3CCP - chain A; structure by X-ray diffraction, 2.20 A resolution.

Chain A:
Molecule: Yeast cytochrome C peroxidase
Organism: Saccharomyces cerevisiae
Notes: EC 1.11.1.5
Reference sequence: P00431 (CCPR_YEAST); residues 1-294 here correspond to UniProt positions 68-361 (UniProt number = residue number + 67)
Chain sequence (296 residues; each row starts with the number of its first residue; numbers below 1 keep their minus sign (Met-1 is residue -1)):
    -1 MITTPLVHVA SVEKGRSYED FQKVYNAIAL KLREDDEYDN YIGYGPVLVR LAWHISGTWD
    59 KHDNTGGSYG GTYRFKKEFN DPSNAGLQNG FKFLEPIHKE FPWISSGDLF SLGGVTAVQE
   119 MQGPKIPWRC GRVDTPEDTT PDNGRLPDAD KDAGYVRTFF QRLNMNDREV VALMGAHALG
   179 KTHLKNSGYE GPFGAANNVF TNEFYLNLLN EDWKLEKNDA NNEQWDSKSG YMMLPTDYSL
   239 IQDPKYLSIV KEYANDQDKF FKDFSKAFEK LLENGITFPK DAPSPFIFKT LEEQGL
Not modelled in the structure: -1 to 1
Sequence notes: variant Ile53 (Thr120 in P00431), Gly152 (Asp219 in P00431); engineered mutation Phe191 (Trp258 in P00431)
Ion coordination: heme Fe near His175 (its only coordinating residue here)
Ligand contacts: heme (HEM): Pro44, Val45, Val47, Arg48, Trp51, Pro145, Asp146, Ala147, Phe158, Leu171, Met172, Ala174, His175, Leu177, Gly178, Lys179, Thr180, His181, Asn184, Ser185, Tyr187, Phe191, Leu232, Thr234, Phe262, Phe266
Swiss-Prot annotation at these positions:
  - active site: His52 (Proton acceptor)
  - binding site (heme b): His175
  - site: Arg48 (Transition state stabilizer)
  - modified residue: Tyr153 (Phosphotyrosine)

Overview:
Ligands of chain A: heme. UniProt lists active-site residue His52 and heme b-binding residue His175.
Chain A is Yeast cytochrome C peroxidase (Saccharomyces cerevisiae); the structure, X-ray structures of
recombinant yeast cytochrome C peroxidase and three heme-cleft mutants prepared by site-directed mutagenesis,
was determined by X-ray diffraction, deposited together with 1CCP, 2CCP and 4CCP.
